PDB entry 6YN6 | electron microscopy, 3.28 A resolution | chains B and G of the 20 polymer chains in the assembly

[Chain B (and G)]
Name: Inducible lysine decarboxylase
Organism: Escherichia coli (strain K12)
Notes: EC 4.1.1.18; chain G of this document is another copy of the same molecule, construct and numbering; everything in this record applies to it too
UniProt: P0A9H3 (LDCI_ECOLI); numbering as in UniProt (aligned over 1-711)
Amino-acid sequence (711 residues; row label = number of the first residue in the row):
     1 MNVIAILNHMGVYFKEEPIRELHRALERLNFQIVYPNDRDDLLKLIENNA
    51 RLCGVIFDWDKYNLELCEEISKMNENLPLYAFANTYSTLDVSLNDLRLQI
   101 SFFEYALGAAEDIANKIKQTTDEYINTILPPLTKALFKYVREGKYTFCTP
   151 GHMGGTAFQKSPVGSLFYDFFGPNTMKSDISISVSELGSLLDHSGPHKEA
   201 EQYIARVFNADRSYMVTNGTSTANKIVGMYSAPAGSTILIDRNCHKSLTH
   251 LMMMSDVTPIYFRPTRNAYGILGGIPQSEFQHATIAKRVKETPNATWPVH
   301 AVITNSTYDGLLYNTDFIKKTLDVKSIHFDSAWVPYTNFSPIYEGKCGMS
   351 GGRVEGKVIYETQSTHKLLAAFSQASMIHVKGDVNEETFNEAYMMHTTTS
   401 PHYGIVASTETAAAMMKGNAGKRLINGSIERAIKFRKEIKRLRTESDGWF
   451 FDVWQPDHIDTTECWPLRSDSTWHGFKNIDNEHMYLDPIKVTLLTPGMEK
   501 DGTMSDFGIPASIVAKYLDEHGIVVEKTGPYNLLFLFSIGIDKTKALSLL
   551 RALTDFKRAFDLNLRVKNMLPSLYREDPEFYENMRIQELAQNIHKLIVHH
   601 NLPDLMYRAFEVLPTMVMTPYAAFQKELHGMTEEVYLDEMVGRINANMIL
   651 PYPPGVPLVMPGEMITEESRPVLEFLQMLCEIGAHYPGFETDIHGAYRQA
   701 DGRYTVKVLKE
Modified positions: K367 ((2S)-2-amino-6-[[3-hydroxy-2-methyl-5-(phosphonooxymethyl)pyridin-4-yl]methylideneamino]hexanoic acid; LLP)
UniProt features mapped onto this chain:
  - modified residue: K367 (N6-(pyridoxal phosphate)lysine)
From the paper describing this entry:
  - mutagenesis - R97E: decreased binding to stacks

[How chain B and chain G interact]
Pairs across the interface (259; chain B residue first):
  M1(B) - P162(G)
  M1(B) - S165(G)
  M1(B) - L166(G)  hydrophobic
  M1(B) - D169(G)
  A50(B) - Q159(G)
  A50(B) - K160(G)
  A50(B) - S161(G)
  R51(B) - S165(G)
  R51(B) - Y168(G)
  R51(B) - D169(G)  salt bridge
  Y124(B) - P162(G)
  I125(B) - L166(G)  hydrophobic
  I128(B) - P162(G)  hydrophobic
  I128(B) - V163(G)
  I128(B) - L166(G)  hydrophobic
  L129(B) - V163(G)  hydrophobic
  L129(B) - L166(G)  hydrophobic
  P130(B) - V163(G)
  F137(B) - F170(G)  hydrophobic
  Y139(B) - V524(G)
  V140(B) - F170(G)  hydrophobic
  K144(B) - G522(G)
  Y145(B) - G522(G)  hydrogen bond (backbone-backbone)
  Y145(B) - I523(G)
  Y145(B) - V524(G)  hydrogen bond (backbone-backbone)
  Y145(B) - T544(G)
  Y145(B) - S548(G)
  T146(B) - V524(G)
  F147(B) - V524(G)  hydrogen bond (backbone-backbone)
  F147(B) - F535(G)  hydrophobic
  F147(B) - L536(G)  hydrogen bond (backbone-backbone)
  F147(B) - F537(G)  hydrophobic
  F147(B) - I541(G)  hydrophobic
  F147(B) - K545(G)
  F147(B) - L549(G)  hydrophobic
  C148(B) - V524(G)  hydrophobic
  C148(B) - E526(G)
  T149(B) - H366(G)
  T149(B) - K367(G)
  T149(B) - E526(G)  hydrogen bond (backbone-side chain)
  T149(B) - L536(G)
  P150(B) - H366(G)
  P150(B) - K367(G)
  G151(B) - H366(G)  hydrogen bond (backbone-backbone)
  G151(B) - K367(G)  hydrogen bond (backbone-backbone)
  G151(B) - L368(G)
  G151(B) - L369(G)
  G151(B) - S538(G)  hydrogen bond (backbone-side chain)
  G151(B) - G540(G)
  H152(B) - L369(G)
  H152(B) - A371(G)  hydrogen bond (side chain-backbone)
  M153(B) - L536(G)
  M153(B) - S538(G)
  M153(B) - I541(G)  hydrophobic
  M153(B) - K545(G)  hydrogen bond (backbone-side chain)
  T156(B) - G540(G)
  T156(B) - D542(G)
  T156(B) - K545(G)
  A157(B) - A370(G)  hydrophobic
  A157(B) - M415(G)
  A157(B) - I539(G)  hydrophobic
  A157(B) - G540(G)
  F158(B) - A370(G)
  F158(B) - A371(G)
  F158(B) - M415(G)  hydrophobic
  Q159(B) - A50(G)
  K160(B) - L424(G)
  K160(B) - D542(G)
  S161(B) - A50(G)
  S161(B) - M415(G)
  S161(B) - L424(G)
  P162(B) - M1(G)
  P162(B) - Y124(G)
  P162(B) - I128(G)  hydrophobic
  P162(B) - A420(G)
  V163(B) - I128(G)
  V163(B) - L129(G)  hydrophobic
  V163(B) - P130(G)
  V163(B) - T411(G)
  V163(B) - A414(G)
  V163(B) - M415(G)  hydrophobic
  G164(B) - M415(G)
  S165(B) - M1(G)
  S165(B) - R51(G)
  L166(B) - M1(G)  hydrophobic
  L166(B) - I125(G)  hydrophobic
  L166(B) - I128(G)  hydrophobic
  L166(B) - L129(G)  hydrophobic
  F167(B) - F372(G)  hydrophobic
  F167(B) - A407(G)
  F167(B) - S408(G)
  F167(B) - T411(G)
  Y168(B) - R51(G)
  D169(B) - M1(G)
  D169(B) - R51(G)  salt bridge
  F170(B) - F137(G)  hydrophobic
  F170(B) - V140(G)  hydrophobic
  F170(B) - N174(G)  hydrogen bond (backbone-side chain)
  F171(B) - F171(G)
  F171(B) - T175(G)
  F171(B) - S178(G)
  F171(B) - F372(G)  hydrophobic
  N174(B) - F170(G)  hydrogen bond (side chain-backbone)
  T175(B) - F171(G)
  T175(B) - F372(G)
  M176(B) - F372(G)  hydrophobic
  S178(B) - F171(G)
  D179(B) - F372(G)
  D179(B) - S373(G)  hydrogen bond
  S183(B) - V524(G)
  S183(B) - E526(G)
  D192(B) - H694(G)  salt bridge
  T217(B) - Q374(G)  hydrogen bond
  N218(B) - N218(G)
  N218(B) - H396(G)
  N218(B) - T398(G)
  S221(B) - T397(G)
  S221(B) - T398(G)
  K225(B) - M395(G)
  M229(B) - M254(G)  hydrophobic
  M229(B) - F624(G)
  M229(B) - L628(G)
  Y230(B) - L628(G)
  P233(B) - Q625(G)
  P233(B) - L628(G)  hydrophobic
  P233(B) - H629(G)
  A234(B) - Y621(G)
  A234(B) - Q625(G)  hydrogen bond (backbone-side chain)
  H245(B) - T399(G)  hydrogen bond
  H250(B) - E391(G)  salt bridge
  H250(B) - M394(G)  hydrogen bond (side chain-backbone)
  H250(B) - M395(G)
  M253(B) - E391(G)
  M253(B) - M395(G)  hydrophobic
  M254(B) - M229(G)  hydrophobic
  M254(B) - M395(G)  hydrophobic
  M254(B) - H396(G)
  H366(B) - T149(G)
  H366(B) - P150(G)
  H366(B) - G151(G)  hydrogen bond (backbone-backbone)
  H366(B) - S400(G)  hydrogen bond
  K367(B) - T149(G)
  K367(B) - P150(G)
  K367(B) - G151(G)  hydrogen bond (backbone-backbone)
  K367(B) - T398(G)
  K367(B) - T399(G)
  K367(B) - S400(G)
  L368(B) - G151(G)
  L369(B) - G151(G)
  L369(B) - H152(G)
  A370(B) - A157(G)  hydrophobic
  A370(B) - F158(G)
  A371(B) - H152(G)
  F372(B) - F167(G)  hydrophobic
  F372(B) - F171(G)  hydrophobic
  F372(B) - T175(G)
  F372(B) - M176(G)  hydrophobic
  F372(B) - D179(G)
  S373(B) - D179(G)  hydrogen bond
  S373(B) - P401(G)
  S373(B) - H402(G)
  Q374(B) - T217(G)  hydrogen bond
  Q374(B) - Q374(G)
  Q374(B) - S400(G)
  Q374(B) - P401(G)
  Q374(B) - H402(G)  hydrogen bond (side chain-backbone)
  N385(B) - K707(G)
  E387(B) - Y697(G)
  E387(B) - K707(G)
  T388(B) - E627(G)
  T388(B) - K707(G)  hydrogen bond
  E391(B) - H250(G)  salt bridge
  E391(B) - M253(G)
  E391(B) - E627(G)
  E391(B) - N647(G)
  M394(B) - H250(G)  hydrogen bond (backbone-side chain)
  M395(B) - K225(G)
  M395(B) - H250(G)
  M395(B) - M253(G)  hydrophobic
  M395(B) - M254(G)  hydrophobic
  M395(B) - F624(G)  hydrophobic
  H396(B) - N218(G)
  H396(B) - M254(G)
  T397(B) - S221(G)
  T398(B) - N218(G)
  T398(B) - S221(G)
  T398(B) - K367(G)
  T399(B) - H245(G)  hydrogen bond
  T399(B) - K367(G)
  S400(B) - H366(G)  hydrogen bond
  S400(B) - K367(G)
  S400(B) - Q374(G)
  P401(B) - S373(G)
  P401(B) - Q374(G)
  H402(B) - S373(G)
  H402(B) - Q374(G)  hydrogen bond (backbone-side chain)
  A407(B) - F167(G)
  S408(B) - F167(G)
  T411(B) - V163(G)
  T411(B) - F167(G)
  A414(B) - V163(G)
  M415(B) - A157(G)
  M415(B) - F158(G)  hydrophobic
  M415(B) - S161(G)
  M415(B) - V163(G)  hydrophobic
  L424(B) - K160(G)
  L424(B) - S161(G)
  G522(B) - K144(G)
  G522(B) - Y145(G)  hydrogen bond (backbone-backbone)
  I523(B) - Y145(G)
  V524(B) - Y139(G)
  V524(B) - Y145(G)  hydrogen bond (backbone-backbone)
  V524(B) - T146(G)
  V524(B) - F147(G)  hydrogen bond (backbone-backbone)
  V524(B) - C148(G)  hydrophobic
  V524(B) - S183(G)
  E526(B) - C148(G)
  E526(B) - T149(G)  hydrogen bond (side chain-backbone)
  E526(B) - S183(G)
  F535(B) - F147(G)  hydrophobic
  L536(B) - F147(G)  hydrogen bond (backbone-backbone)
  L536(B) - T149(G)
  L536(B) - M153(G)
  F537(B) - F147(G)  hydrophobic
  S538(B) - G151(G)  hydrogen bond (side chain-backbone)
  S538(B) - M153(G)
  I539(B) - A157(G)  hydrophobic
  G540(B) - G151(G)
  G540(B) - T156(G)
  G540(B) - A157(G)
  I541(B) - T146(G)
  I541(B) - F147(G)  hydrophobic
  I541(B) - M153(G)  hydrophobic
  D542(B) - T156(G)
  D542(B) - K160(G)
  T544(B) - Y145(G)
  K545(B) - T146(G)
  K545(B) - F147(G)
  K545(B) - M153(G)  hydrogen bond (side chain-backbone)
  K545(B) - T156(G)
  S548(B) - Y145(G)
  L549(B) - F147(G)  hydrophobic
  Y621(B) - A234(G)
  F624(B) - M229(G)
  F624(B) - M395(G)  hydrophobic
  Q625(B) - P233(G)
  Q625(B) - A234(G)  hydrogen bond (side chain-backbone)
  E627(B) - T388(G)
  E627(B) - E391(G)
  L628(B) - M229(G)
  L628(B) - Y230(G)
  L628(B) - P233(G)  hydrophobic
  H629(B) - P233(G)
  N647(B) - E391(G)
  H694(B) - D192(G)  salt bridge
  Y697(B) - E387(G)
  K707(B) - N385(G)
  K707(B) - E387(G)
  K707(B) - T388(G)  hydrogen bond
Other interface residues (no listed pair), chain B (126 interface residues in all): N74, T133, I180, E186, G219, T222, K246, D256, G404, I405, A420, D519, V525, A546, T632, E634
Other interface residues (no listed pair), chain G (128 interface residues in all): N74, T133, G164, I180, S185, E186, G219, T222, K246, D256, G404, I405, D519, V525, L534, A546, T632, E634

[Overview]
126 residues of chain B and 128 residues of chain G are in contact; the contacts include 37 hydrogen bonds and
6 salt bridges. Polar pairs include R51(B)-D169(G), D192(B)-H694(G) and H250(B)-E391(G). The paper reports
that R97E of chain B reduces binding to stacks.
Chain B and chain G are both Inducible lysine decarboxylase (Escherichia coli (strain K12)); the structure,
Inducible lysine decarboxylase LdcI stacks, pH 5.7, was determined by electron microscopy (same publication as
6YN5).
